8TW3 - chains B and F of the 3 polymer chains in the assembly; structure by X-ray diffraction, 2.90 A resolution.

[Chain B]
Molecule: Single domain antibody sdHMPV16
Source organism: Lama glama
Notes: antibody fragment or engineered binder
Sequence (192 residues; numbered -18 to 178 plus 6 insertion-coded residues; 11 numbers in that range are skipped by the numbering (no residue carries them; nothing is unmodelled there); the number before each row is that of its first residue; a row labelled like 111A-111C holds insertion residues (111A, then the next letters in order); numbers below 1 keep their minus sign (Met-18 is residue -18)):
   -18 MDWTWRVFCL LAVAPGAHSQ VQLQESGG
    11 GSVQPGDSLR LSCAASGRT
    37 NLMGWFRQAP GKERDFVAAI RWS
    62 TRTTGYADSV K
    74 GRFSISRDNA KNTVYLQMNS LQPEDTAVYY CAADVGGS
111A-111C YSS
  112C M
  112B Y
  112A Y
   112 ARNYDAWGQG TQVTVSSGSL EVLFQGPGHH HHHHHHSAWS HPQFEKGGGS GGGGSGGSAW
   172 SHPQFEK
Unresolved in the structure: -18 to 0, 129-178
Disulfides: Cys23-Cys104

[Chain F]
Molecule: Fusion glycoprotein
Source organism: Human metapneumovirus A
UniProtKB: H6X1Z0 (H6X1Z0_9MONO); numbering as in UniProt (aligned over 1-490)
Sequence (542 residues; row label = number of the first residue in the row):
     1 MSWKVVIIFS LLITPQHGLK ESYLEESCST ITEGYLSVLR TGWYTNVFTL EVGDVENLTC
    61 ADGPSLIKTE LDLTKSALRE LRTVSADQLA REEQIENPRQ SRFVLGAIAL GVATAAAVTA
   121 GVAIAKTIRL ESEVTAIKNA LKKTNEAVST LGNGVRVLAT AVRELKDFVS KNLTRAINKN
   181 KCDIPDLKMA VSFSQFNRRF LNVVRQFSDN AGITPAISLD LMTDAELARA VSNMPTSAGQ
   241 IKLMLENRAM VRRKGFGILI GVYGSSVIYM VQLPIFGVID TPCWIVKAAP SCSEKKGNYA
   301 CLLREDQGWY CQNAGSTVYY PNEKDCETRG DHVFCDTAAG INVAEQSKEC NINISTTNYP
   361 CKVSTGRHPI SMVALSPLGA LVACYKGVSC SIGSNRVGII KQLNKGCSYI TNQDADTVTI
   421 DNTVYQLSKV EGEQHVIKGR PVSSSFDPVK FPEDQFNVAL DQVFESIENS QALVDQSNRI
   481 LSSAEKGNTG GGGSLEVLFQ GPGHHHHHHH HSAWSHPQFE KGGGSGGGGS GGSAWSHPQF
   541 EK
Unresolved in the structure: 1-18, 94-115, 429-542
Construct notes: conflict Pro185 (Ala in H6X1Z0); expression tag (491-542)
Disulfides: Cys28-Cys407, Cys60-Cys182, Cys283-Cys311, Cys292-Cys301, Cys326-Cys335, Cys350-Cys361, Cys384-Cys390
Covalent attachments: N-acetylglucosamine (NAG) linked to Asn172
Residues lining bound ligands: N-acetylglucosamine (NAG; 2-acetamido-2-deoxy-beta-D-glucopyranose): Asn353, Ser355, Thr356, Thr357
What the authors report for this chain:
  - specificity-determining residues: Gln312, Lys348 (by similarity / conservation)

[How chain B and chain F interact]
Contacting residue pairs (31; chain B residue first):
  Arg57(B) - Glu305(F)  salt bridge
  Ser59(B) - Ile370(F)
  Thr62(B) - Leu303(F)
  Thr62(B) - Ile370(F)
  Thr62(B) - Met372(F)
  Arg63(B) - Gly366(F)
  Arg63(B) - His368(F)
  Thr64(B) - Ser364(F)  hydrogen bond
  Thr64(B) - Thr365(F)
  Thr65(B) - Ser364(F)
  Thr65(B) - Thr365(F)  hydrogen bond (backbone-backbone)
  Asp69(B) - Pro360(F)
  Tyr111A(B) - Leu303(F)  hydrophobic
  Tyr111A(B) - Arg304(F)  hydrogen bond (side chain-backbone)
  Tyr111A(B) - Glu305(F)  hydrogen bond
  Tyr111A(B) - Gln307(F)  hydrogen bond
  Ser111B(B) - Asn322(F)  hydrogen bond
  Ser111C(B) - Glu305(F)  hydrogen bond (side chain-backbone)
  Tyr112A(B) - Tyr319(F)  hydrophobic
  Tyr112A(B) - Ile341(F)  hydrophobic
  Tyr112A(B) - Lys362(F)
  Tyr112B(B) - Glu305(F)
  Tyr112B(B) - Lys362(F)
  Tyr112B(B) - Val363(F)  hydrogen bond (side chain-backbone)
  Met112C(B) - Glu305(F)  hydrogen bond (backbone-side chain)
  Met112C(B) - Ser364(F)
  Arg113(B) - Pro321(F)
  Arg113(B) - Asn322(F)
  Arg113(B) - Ala339(F)  hydrogen bond (side chain-backbone)
  Arg113(B) - Ile341(F)
  Asn114(B) - Asn322(F)  hydrogen bond
Also at the interface, not in a pair above, chain B (16 interface residues in all): Gly66
Also at the interface, not in a pair above, chain F (21 interface residues in all): Asp325, Gly340, Val343
Interface features reported in the paper:
  - residue pairs: Arg57(B)-Glu305(F) (salt bridge), Tyr112A(B)-Lys362(F)
  - epitope / paratope residues, chain B: Arg57(B), Tyr112A(B), Tyr112B(B)
  - epitope / paratope residues, chain F: Glu305(F), Lys362(F), Thr365(F)

[Overview]
16 residues of chain B and 21 residues of chain F are in contact, with 11 hydrogen bonds and 1 salt bridge.
Polar contacts include Arg57(B)-Glu305(F), Thr64(B)-Ser364(F) and Tyr111A(B)-Arg304(F). The paper describes a
salt bridge between Arg57(B) and Glu305(F); a contact between Tyr112A(B) and Lys362(F). The paper reports
epitope/paratope residues Arg57(B), Tyr112A(B) and Glu305(F) among others; specificity determinants Gln312(F)
and Lys348(F).
Here chain B is Single domain antibody sdHMPV16 (Lama glama) and chain F is Fusion glycoprotein (Human
metapneumovirus A). Entry 8TW3 (hMPV fusion protein complexed with single domain antibodies sdHMPV16 and
sdHMPV12) was determined by X-ray diffraction.
